PDB entry 5I1N | X-ray diffraction, 1.30 A resolution | chains A and H of the 8 polymer chains in the assembly

# Chain A
Name: Villin-1
UniProtKB: P02640 (VILI_CHICK); residues 1-35 here correspond to UniProt positions 792-826 (UniProt number = residue number + 791)
Sequence (35 residues; numbered 1 to 35; the number before each row is that of its first residue):
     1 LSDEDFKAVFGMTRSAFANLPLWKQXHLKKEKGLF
Construct notes: engineered mutation B3Q_26 (Gln817 in P02640), His-27 (Asn818 in P02640)
Modified residues: B3Q ((3S)-3,6-diamino-6-oxohexanoic acid) at position 26
UniProt features mapped onto this chain:
  - region: Lys-29 to Lys-32 (Absolutely required for activity)

# Chain H
Name: D-Villin headpiece subdomain
Sequence (35 residues; numbered 1 to 35; the number before each row is that of its first residue):
     1 LSDEDFKAVFGMTRSAFANLPLWKQQHLKKEKGLF
Modified residues: Leu-1, Leu-20, Leu-22, Leu-28, Leu-34 (D-leucine; DLE); Ser-2, Ser-15 (D-serine; DSN); Asp-3, Asp-5 (D-aspartic acid; DAS); Glu-4, Glu-31 (D-glutamic acid; DGL); Phe-6, Phe-10, Phe-17, Phe-35 (D-phenylalanine; DPN); Lys-7, Lys-24, Lys-29, Lys-30, Lys-32 (D-lysine; DLY); Ala-8, Ala-16, Ala-18 (D-alanine; DAL); Val-9 (D-valine; DVA); Met-12 (D-methionine; MED); Thr-13 (D-threonine; DTH); Arg-14 (D-arginine; DAR); Asn-19 (D-asparagine; DSG); Pro-21 (D-proline; DPR); Trp-23 (D-tryptophan; DTR); Gln-25, Gln-26 (D-glutamine; DGN); His-27 (D-histidine; DHI)

# Chain A / chain H interface
Contacting residue pairs (13; chain A residue first):
  Asp-5(A) / Met-12(H)
  Asp-5(A) / Thr-13(H)  hydrogen bond (side chain-backbone)
  Asp-5(A) / Ala-16(H)
  Ala-8(A) / Ala-16(H)
  Ala-8(A) / Asn-19(H)
  Val-9(A) / Ala-16(H)
  Val-9(A) / Leu-20(H)
  Glu-31(A) / Pro-21(H)
  Glu-31(A) / Trp-23(H)
  Lys-32(A) / Pro-21(H)
  Lys-32(A) / Lys-24(H)
  Gly-33(A) / Trp-23(H)
  Gly-33(A) / Lys-24(H)
Other interface residues (no listed pair), chain A (9 interface residues in all): Leu-1, Lys-30, Leu-34
Other interface residues (no listed pair), chain H (10 interface residues in all): Gly-11, Ser-15

# In short
The interface between chain A and chain H involves 9 residues on one side and 10 on the other, with 1 hydrogen
bond. Its one hydrogen-bonded contact is Asp-5(A)/Thr-13(H).
Chain A is Villin-1 and chain H is D-Villin headpiece subdomain; the structure, Villin headpiece subdomain
with a Gln26 to beta-3-homoglutamine substitution, was determined by X-ray diffraction, deposited together
with 5I1O, 5I1P and 5I1S.
